PDB entry 5XKB | X-ray diffraction, 1.90 A resolution | chain A

# Chain A
Protein: Heme acquisition protein HasAp
Source organism: Pseudomonas aeruginosa str. PAO1
Reference sequence: G3XD33 (G3XD33_PSEAE); residue numbers follow UniProt; this construct covers 1-184
Sequence (184 residues; row label = number of the first residue in the row):
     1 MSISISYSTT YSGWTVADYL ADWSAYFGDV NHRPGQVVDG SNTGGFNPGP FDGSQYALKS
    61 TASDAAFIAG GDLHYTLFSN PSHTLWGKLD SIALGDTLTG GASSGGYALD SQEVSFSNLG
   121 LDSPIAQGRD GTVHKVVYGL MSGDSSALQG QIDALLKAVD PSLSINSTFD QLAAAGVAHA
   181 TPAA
Bound ions: Fe ion: His-32, Tyr-75
Ligand contacts: WVP (5,15-Bisethynyl-10,20-diphenylporphyrin containing FE): His-32, Arg-33, Pro-34, Val-37, Thr-43, Gly-44, Gly-45, Phe-46, Pro-50, Phe-51, Tyr-56, Tyr-75, Leu-77, Phe-78, His-83, Leu-85, Arg-129, His-134, Val-137, Tyr-138, Met-141

# In short
Chain A binds compound WVP. His-32 and Tyr-75 coordinate a Fe ion ion.
Chain A is Heme acquisition protein HasAp (Pseudomonas aeruginosa str. PAO1); the structure, Crystal Structure
of HasAp with Fe-5,15-bisethynyl-10,20-diphenylporphyrin, was determined by X-ray diffraction together with
5XA4, 5XIB, 5XIC and 5XIE from the same study.
